Entry 1RIO (X-ray diffraction, 2.30 A resolution); this record covers chains U and A of the 5 polymer chains in the assembly.

[Chain U]
Molecule: 27-nt DNA strand
Sequence (27 nucleotides; each row starts with the number of its first residue):
     1 CGGTATCACCGCCAGTGCTTGACATGG

[Chain A]
Name: Repressor protein CI
Source organism: Enterobacteria phage lambda
Notes: fragment: cI-N-terminus domain
UniProt: P03034 (RPC1_LAMBD); aligned to UniProt positions 1-92 over residues 1-92 (the alignment contains insertions or deletions, so no single offset holds)
Sequence (98 residues; row label = number of the first residue in the row):
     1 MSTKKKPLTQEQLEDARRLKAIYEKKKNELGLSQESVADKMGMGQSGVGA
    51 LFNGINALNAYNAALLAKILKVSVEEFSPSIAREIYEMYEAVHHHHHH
Disordered / not traced: 1
Modified / non-standard residues: Mse-41 (selenomethionine; parent Met); Mse-43 (selenomethionine; parent Met); Mse-88 (selenomethionine; parent Met)
Sequence notes: modified residue (41, 43, 88); expression tag (93-98)
Ion coordination: Ca2+ near Gly-42 (its only coordinating residue here)
Swiss-Prot annotation at these positions:
  - DNA-binding region: Leu-30 to Gly-49 (H-T-H motif)

[How chain U and chain A interact]
Residue-residue contacts (15; chain U residue first):
  DG3(U) / Lys-27(A)  phosphate contact
  DT4(U) / Tyr-23(A)  hydrogen bond to the phosphate
  DT4(U) / Lys-27(A)  salt bridge to the phosphate
  DT4(U) / Ser-33(A)  phosphate contact
  DT4(U) / Gln-34(A)  hydrogen bond to the phosphate
  DT4(U) / Gln-45(A)  base contact
  DA5(U) / Lys-20(A)  salt bridge to the phosphate
  DA5(U) / Gln-34(A)  hydrogen bond to the phosphate
  DA5(U) / Gln-45(A)  hydrogen bond to the base
  DA5(U) / Asn-53(A)  hydrogen bond to the phosphate
  DT6(U) / Ser-46(A)  base contact
  DC10(U) / Lys-4(A)  base contact
  DC10(U) / Lys-5(A)  base contact
  DG11(U) / Lys-4(A)  hydrogen bond to the base
  DC12(U) / Lys-4(A)  base contact
Other interface residues (no listed pair), chain A (11 interface residues in all): Glu-24

[Summary]
The interface between chain U and chain A involves 7 residues on one side and 11 on the other; the contacts
include 6 hydrogen bonds and 2 salt bridges. Among the polar pairs are DA5(U)/Gln-45(A), DG11(U)/Lys-4(A) and
DT4(U)/Tyr-23(A).
Here chain U is a 27-nt DNA strand and chain A is Repressor protein CI (Enterobacteria phage lambda). Entry
1RIO (Structure of bacteriophage lambda cI-NTD in complex with sigma-region4 of Thermus aquaticus bound to
DNA) was determined by X-ray diffraction.
